7OTQ - chains E and I of the 11 polymer chains in the assembly; structure by electron microscopy, 4.80 A resolution (low resolution: residue-level contacts below are approximate; hydrogen-bond / salt-bridge calls are withheld).

== Chain E ==
Name: Histone H3.2
From: Xenopus laevis
UniProtKB: P84233 (H32_XENLA); residues 0-135 here correspond to UniProt positions 1-136 (UniProt number = residue number + 1)
Amino-acid sequence (136 residues; row label = number of the first residue in the row; numbering starts at 0):
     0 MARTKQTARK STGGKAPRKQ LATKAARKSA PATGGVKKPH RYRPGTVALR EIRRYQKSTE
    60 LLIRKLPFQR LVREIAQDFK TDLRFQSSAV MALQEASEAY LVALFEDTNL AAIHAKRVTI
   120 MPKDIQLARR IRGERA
Disordered / not traced: 0-38
Sequence notes: conflict Ala102 (Gly103 in P84233); engineered mutation Ala110 (Cys111 in P84233)
Curated features (UniProtKB/Swiss-Prot):
  - modified residue: Arg2 (Asymmetric dimethylarginine), Thr3 (Phosphothreonine), Lys4 (Allysine), Gln5 (5-glutamyl dopamine), Thr6 (Phosphothreonine), Arg8 (Citrulline), Lys9 (N6,N6,N6-trimethyllysine), Ser10 (ADP-ribosylserine), Thr11 (Phosphothreonine), Lys14 (N6-(2-hydroxyisobutyryl)lysine), Arg17 (Asymmetric dimethylarginine), Lys18 (N6-(2-hydroxyisobutyryl)lysine), Lys23 (N6-(2-hydroxyisobutyryl)lysine), Arg26 (Citrulline), Lys27 (N6,N6,N6-trimethyllysine), Ser28 (ADP-ribosylserine), Lys36 (N6,N6,N6-trimethyllysine), Lys37 (N6-methyllysine), Tyr41 (Phosphotyrosine), Lys56 (N6,N6,N6-trimethyllysine) and 8 more in UniProt

== Chain I ==
Molecule: DNA (149-MER) Widom 601 sequence
Sequence (160 nucleotides; numbered -83 to 76; the number before each row is that of its first residue; numbers below 1 keep their minus sign (DT-83 is residue -83)):
   -83 TCTAGGTGAC CATCAGAATC CCGGTGCCGA GGCCGCTCAA TTGGTCGTAG ACAGCTCTAG
   -23 CACCGCTTAA ACGCACGTAC GCGCTGTCCC CCGCGTTTTA ACCGCCAAGG GGATTACTCC
    37 CTAGTCTCCA GGCACGTGTC AGATATATAC ATCGATAGGC
Disordered / not traced: -83 to -73

== How chain E and chain I interact ==
Pairs across the interface (28):
  His39(E) with DA-67(I)
  Arg40(E) with DC8(I); DG9(I); DC10(I)
  Tyr41(E) with DA-67(I); DA-66(I); DG9(I); DC10(I)
  Arg42(E) with DG9(I)
  Pro43(E) with DC8(I); DG9(I)
  Gly44(E) with DC8(I); DG9(I)
  Thr45(E) with DG9(I)
  Val46(E) with DG9(I)
  Ala47(E) with DG9(I)
  Arg49(E) with DT-65(I)
  Glu50(E) with DG9(I)
  Lys56(E) with DC-64(I)
  Arg63(E) with DA17(I); DC18(I)
  Lys64(E) with DC18(I); DC19(I)
  Leu65(E) with DA17(I); DC18(I)
  Pro66(E) with DA17(I)
  Arg69(E) with DA17(I)
  Arg83(E) with DG27(I)
Other interface residues (no listed pair), chain I (12 interface residues in all): DG26

== Summary ==
18 residues of chain E face 12 of chain I across their interface.
Chain E is Histone H3.2 (Xenopus laevis) and chain I is DNA (149-MER) Widom 601 sequence; the structure,
Cryo-EM structure of ALC1/CHD1L bound to a PARylated nucleosome, was determined by electron microscopy.
